1KAT - chains V and W of the 4 polymer chains in the assembly; structure by solution NMR.

Chain V (and W):
Name: Vascular Endothelial Growth Factor
Organism: Homo sapiens
Notes: fragment: Receptor Binding Domain; chain W of this document is another copy of the same molecule, construct and numbering; everything in this record applies to it too
UniProtKB: P15692 (VEGFA_HUMAN); residues 11-109 here correspond to UniProt positions 37-135 (UniProt number = residue number + 26)
Sequence (99 residues; each row starts with the number of its first residue):
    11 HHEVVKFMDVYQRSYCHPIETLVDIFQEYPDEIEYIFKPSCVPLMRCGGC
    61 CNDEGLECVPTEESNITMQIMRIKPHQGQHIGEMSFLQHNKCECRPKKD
Disulfides: Cys26-Cys68, Cys57-Cys102, Cys61-Cys104

How chain V and chain W interact:
Residue-residue contacts - 51 pairs, chain V then chain W:
  His11(V) - Asn75(W)
  Glu13(V) - Thr77(W)
  Val14(V) - Thr77(W)
  Val14(V) - Gln79(W)
  Val14(V) - Glu93(W)
  Val15(V) - Thr77(W)
  Val15(V) - Met78(W)
  Val15(V) - Gln79(W)
  Lys16(V) - Gln79(W)
  Phe17(V) - Lys48(W)
  Phe17(V) - Gln79(W)
  Phe17(V) - Met81(W)
  Val20(V) - Pro49(W)
  Val20(V) - Val52(W)
  Val20(V) - Pro53(W)
  Ser24(V) - Leu32(W)
  Ser24(V) - Pro49(W)
  Ser24(V) - Cys51(W)
  Ile29(V) - Glu30(W)
  Glu30(V) - Ile29(W)
  Glu30(V) - Glu30(W)
  Leu32(V) - Arg23(W)
  Leu32(V) - Ser24(W)
  Leu32(V) - Gly58(W)
  Leu32(V) - Gly59(W)
  Lys48(V) - Phe17(W)
  Lys48(V) - Asn62(W)
  Pro49(V) - Ser24(W)
  Ser50(V) - Cys60(W)
  Cys51(V) - Ser24(W)
  Cys51(V) - Gly59(W)
  Cys51(V) - Cys60(W)  disulfide
  Val52(V) - Val20(W)
  Pro53(V) - Val20(W)
  Gly58(V) - Leu32(W)
  Gly59(V) - Leu32(W)
  Gly59(V) - Cys51(W)
  Cys60(V) - Ser50(W)
  Cys60(V) - Cys51(W)  disulfide
  Asn62(V) - Lys48(W)
  Asn75(V) - His11(W)
  Thr77(V) - Glu13(W)
  Thr77(V) - Val14(W)
  Thr77(V) - Val15(W)
  Met78(V) - Val15(W)
  Gln79(V) - Val14(W)
  Gln79(V) - Val15(W)
  Gln79(V) - Lys16(W)
  Gln79(V) - Phe17(W)
  Met81(V) - Phe17(W)
  Glu93(V) - Val14(W)
Also at the interface, not in a pair above, chain V (34 interface residues in all): Tyr21, Arg23, Cys61, Glu64, Ile76, Ile80, Ile91
Also at the interface, not in a pair above, chain W (34 interface residues in all): Tyr21, Ile46, Cys61, Ile76, Ile80, Ile91
Inter-chain disulfides: Cys51(V)-Cys60(W), Cys60(V)-Cys51(W)

Overview:
Chain V and chain W each contribute 34 residues to their interface, with 2 disulfide bonds.
Chain V and chain W are both Vascular Endothelial Growth Factor (Homo sapiens); the structure, Solution
Structure of a Phage-Derived Peptide Antagonist in Complex with Vascular Endothelial Growth Factor, was
determined by solution NMR.
